Entry 6SL5 (electron microscopy, 2.84 A resolution); this record covers chains A and D of the 19 polymer chains in the assembly.

Chain A:
Molecule: Photosystem I P700 chlorophyll a apoprotein A1
Source organism: Dunaliella salina
Notes: EC 1.97.1.12
Reference sequence: D0FXV2 (D0FXV2_DUNSA); residue numbers follow UniProt; this construct covers 12-751
Sequence (740 residues; each row starts with the number of its first residue):
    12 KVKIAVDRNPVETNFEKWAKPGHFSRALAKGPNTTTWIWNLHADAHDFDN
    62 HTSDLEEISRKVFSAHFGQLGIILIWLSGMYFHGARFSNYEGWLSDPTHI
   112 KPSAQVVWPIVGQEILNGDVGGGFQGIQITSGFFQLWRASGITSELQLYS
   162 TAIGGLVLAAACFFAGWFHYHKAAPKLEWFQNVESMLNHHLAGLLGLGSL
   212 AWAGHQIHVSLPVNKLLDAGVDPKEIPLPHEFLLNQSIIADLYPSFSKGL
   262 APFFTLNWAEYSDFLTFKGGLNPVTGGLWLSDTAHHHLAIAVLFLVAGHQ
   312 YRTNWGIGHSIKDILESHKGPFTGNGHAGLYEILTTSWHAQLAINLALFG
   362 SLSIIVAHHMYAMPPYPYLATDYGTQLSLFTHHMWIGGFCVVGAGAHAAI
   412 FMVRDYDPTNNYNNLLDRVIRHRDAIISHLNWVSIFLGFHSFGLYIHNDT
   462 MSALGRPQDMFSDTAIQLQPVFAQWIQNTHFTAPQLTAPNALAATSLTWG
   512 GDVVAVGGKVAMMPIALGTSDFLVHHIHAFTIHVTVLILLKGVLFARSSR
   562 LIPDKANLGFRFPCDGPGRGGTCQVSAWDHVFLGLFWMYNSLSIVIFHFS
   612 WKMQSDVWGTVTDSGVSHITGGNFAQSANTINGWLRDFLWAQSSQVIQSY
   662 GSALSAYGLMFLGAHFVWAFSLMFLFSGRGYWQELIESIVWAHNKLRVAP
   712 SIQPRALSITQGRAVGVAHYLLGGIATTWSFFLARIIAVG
Bound ions: chlorophyll a Mg near Thr498 (its only coordinating residue here); 4Fe-4S cluster Fe: Cys575, Cys584 (shared with 2 residues of chain B)
Residues lining bound ligands:
  - Tripalmitoylglycerol (4RF): His451, Phe472, Ile477, Gln478, Leu479, Gln480, Val482, Phe533, His537
  - beta-carotene (BCR), molecule 1: Ile84, Trp87, Leu208, Gly209
  - beta-carotene (BCR), molecule 2: Leu88, Thr162, Gly165, Gly166, Leu169, Leu208, Leu211, Ala212
  - beta-carotene (BCR), molecule 3: Leu211, Leu261, Phe264, Phe265, Leu299, Val303, Leu306, Val307, His310
  - beta-carotene (BCR), molecule 4: Phe264, Trp269, Val303
  - beta-carotene (BCR), molecule 5: Leu341, Ile344, Leu345, Ala351, Ile355, Ala409, Phe412
  - beta-carotene (BCR), molecule 6: Ala354, Ala358, Leu359, Ser362, Val402, Ala405, Gly406, Ala409, Val547, Leu550, Val554
  - beta-carotene (BCR), molecule 7: Met671, Gly674, Ala675, Phe677, Val678, Leu733, Ile736, Ala737, Trp740
  - beta-carotene (BCR), molecule 8: Trp693, Ile697, Ile700
  - chlorophyll a isomer (CL0): Phe453, Tyr456, Ile538, Phe541, Thr542, Tyr600, Asn601, Ser604, Ile605, Phe608, Ile642, Trp645, Leu646, Leu650, Ser654, Ile658, Phe672, His676, Trp679, Gly735, Thr738, Thr739, Phe742
  - chlorophyll a (CLA), molecule 1: Val13, Lys14, Ile15, Trp190, Asn193, Ser196, His200, Thr314, Asn315, Trp316
  - chlorophyll a (CLA), molecule 2: Ile15, Val17, Phe74, Phe78, Ala172, Phe175, Ala176, Phe179, His180, Ala184, Trp190
  - chlorophyll a (CLA), molecule 3: Val22, Glu23, Thr24, Asn25, Phe26, Lys28, Trp29, His34, Glu68, Lys72, Ser75, Gly79, Ile83, Phe174, Gly177, Trp178, Tyr181, His182
  - chlorophyll a (CLA), molecule 4: Trp29, Pro32, Trp48, Ile49, Trp50, Leu52, His53
  - chlorophyll a (CLA), molecule 5: Trp29, Pro32, His34, Phe35, Leu52, His53, Ala56, His57, Phe59, His62, Ala76, Gly79, Gln80, Ile83
  - chlorophyll a (CLA), molecule 6: Thr46, Ile49, Trp50, Ile697, Ile700, Val701, His704, Val709, Pro711, Pro715, Arg716, Leu718
  - chlorophyll a (CLA), molecule 7: Trp50, Phe677, Val678, Phe681, Phe685, Leu718, Gln722, Ala725, Val726, Ala729, His730, Leu733
  - chlorophyll a (CLA), molecule 8: His53, Ala54, Ala56, His57, Asp58, His350, Leu353, Leu357, Phe400, Cys401, Val403, Gly404, Ala407, His408, Ile411, Arg415, Phe571, Arg572, Trp589, Val592, Leu596
  - chlorophyll a (CLA), molecule 9: His57, Phe59, Val73, Ala76, His77, Gln80, Leu81, Ile84, Leu85, Leu88, Trp349, His350, Gln352, Leu353, Asn356, Leu357, Phe360
  - chlorophyll a (CLA), molecule 10: His57, Gln80, Ile83, Ile84, Trp87, Phe360, Ile397, Phe400, Cys401
  - chlorophyll a (CLA), molecule 11: Ser70, His77, Leu188, Phe191, Gln192, Val194, Met197, Leu198, His201, Leu202, Leu205, Ile322, Leu326, Leu345, Thr346, Thr347, Ser348, Trp349, Gln352, Ile355, Asn356, Leu359, Phe360
  - chlorophyll a (CLA), molecule 12: Phe74, His77, Phe78, Leu81, Leu169, Trp190, Phe191, Asn193, Ser196, Met197, His200, His201, Gly204, Leu205
  - chlorophyll a (CLA), molecule 13: Ile83, Ile86, Gln116, Val117, Val118, Trp119, Ile121, Val122, Gln124, Leu127, Phe174, Ala667, Leu670
  - chlorophyll a (CLA), molecule 14: Ile86, Trp87, Ser89, Gly90, Met91, Phe93, His94, Phe98, Val117, Trp119, Leu167
  - chlorophyll a (CLA), molecule 15: Trp87, Met91, His94, Ala115, Gln116, Leu127, Ile138, Gln139, Ile140, Thr141, Ser142, Phe144, Ala667, Tyr668, Trp740, Leu744
  - chlorophyll a (CLA), molecule 16: Trp87, Met91, Thr141, Ser142, Phe144, Ser389, Leu390, Thr392, His393, Trp396, Ile397, Phe400, Met671, Ile736, Thr739, Trp740, Leu744
  - chlorophyll a (CLA), molecule 17: Trp87, Leu88, Ser142, Gly143, Phe144, Leu147, Leu206, Phe360, Leu363, Ser364, Val367, Met371, Tyr377, Leu390, His393, His394, Ile397
  - chlorophyll a (CLA), molecule 18: Tyr92, Ser151, Gly152, Ile153, Gln158, Ser161, Thr162, Gly209, Ala212, Trp213, Gly215, His216, His219, Val220, Pro240, His241, Leu244
  - chlorophyll a (CLA), molecule 19: Leu147, Ala150, Leu206, Gly209, Ser210, Trp213, Gln217, Leu289, Leu291, Thr294, His297, His298, Ile301, Phe305, Leu363, Ile366, Val367, His370, Met371, Pro376, Tyr377
  - chlorophyll a (CLA), molecule 20: Leu157, Gln158, Ser161, Leu239, His241, Leu244, Leu245
  - chlorophyll a (CLA), molecule 21: Val168, Ala172, Phe175
  - chlorophyll a (CLA), molecule 22: Leu198, Leu202, Leu206, Leu304, Phe305, Val307, Ala308, Gln311, Tyr312, Ile322, Ile325, Leu359, Leu427, Val430, Val554
  - chlorophyll a (CLA), molecule 23: Asn199, His200, Ala203, Gly204, Leu208, Leu306, His310, Tyr312, Thr314, Trp316, Ile318
  - chlorophyll a (CLA), molecule 24: Leu211, Ala212, Gly215, Ile218, His219, Leu244, Leu245, Gln247, Phe257, Gly260, Leu261, Tyr272, Phe275, Leu276, Leu299
  - chlorophyll a (CLA), molecule 25: Phe264, Trp269, Ala270, Tyr272, Ser273, Leu276, Thr277, Phe278, His296, Leu299, Ala300, Val303, Leu304, Val307, Asn501
  - chlorophyll a (CLA), molecule 26: Phe264, Phe265, Thr266, Leu267, Trp269
  - chlorophyll a (CLA), molecule 27: Thr277, Phe278, Lys279, Gly280, Leu289, Asp293, Thr294, His296, His297, Ala300, Ile301, Leu304, His370, Met374, Thr506
  - chlorophyll a (CLA), molecule 28: Phe278, Leu497, Thr498, Ala499, Pro500, Asn501, Ala502
  - chlorophyll a (CLA), molecule 29: Leu304, Leu359, Leu363, Ile366, His369, His370, Ala373, Met374, Thr506, Ser507, Thr509, Trp510
  - chlorophyll a (CLA), molecule 30: Val307, Ala308, His310, Gln311, Ile318, Gly319, His320
  - chlorophyll a (CLA), molecule 31: Gln311, His320, Asp324, Ile325, Ser328, His329
  - chlorophyll a (CLA), molecule 32: Ile325, Leu326, His329, Thr334, His338, Leu341, Leu345, Leu426, Leu427, Val430
  - chlorophyll a (CLA), molecule 33: His329, Lys330, Gly331, Pro332, Phe333
  - chlorophyll a (CLA), molecule 34: Phe333, Thr334, Leu426, Arg429, Val430, His433, Ile437, His440
  - chlorophyll a (CLA), molecule 35: Ile365, Ile366, His369, Met395, Val402, Ile543, Thr546, Val547, Leu550, Met599, Ser602, Leu603, Val606
  - chlorophyll a (CLA), molecule 36: His369, Tyr372, Phe483, Ala484, Ile487, Gln488, His491, Thr509, Trp510, Ile526, Leu528, His536, His539, Ile543, Val606, His609, Phe610, Lys613, Met614
  - chlorophyll a (CLA), molecule 37: Ala436, His440, Trp443
  - chlorophyll a (CLA), molecule 38: Ile437, Leu441, Val444, Ala540, Ile543, His544, Val547, Leu551
  - chlorophyll a (CLA), molecule 39: Ser439, Asn442, Trp443, Ile446
  - chlorophyll a (CLA), molecule 40: Asn442, Ser445, Ile446, Gly449, Phe450, Phe453, Phe541, Val545, Leu548, Ile549, Leu594, Phe597, Trp598
  - chlorophyll a (CLA), molecule 41: Trp443, Ile446, Phe447, Phe450, His451
  - chlorophyll a (CLA), molecule 42: Trp443, Val444, Phe447, Leu448, Gln480, Pro481, Val482, Phe483, Ala484, Phe533, His536, His537, Ala540, His544
  - chlorophyll a (CLA), molecule 43: Phe450, His451, Gly454, Leu455, Ile457, His458, Thr461, Met462, Arg467, Asp470, Phe472
  - chlorophyll a (CLA), molecule 44: Phe453, Ile457, Asp460, Phe541, Phe597, Trp598, Tyr600, Asn601, Ile642, Leu646, Trp679, Tyr731
  - chlorophyll a (CLA), molecule 45: Thr461, Ala464, Leu465
  - chlorophyll a (CLA), molecule 46: Trp486, Ile487, Thr490, His491, Ala494, Pro495, Thr498, Ala499, Thr506, Trp510
  - chlorophyll a (CLA), molecule 47: Leu646, Leu650, Trp651
  - chlorophyll a (CLA), molecule 48: Leu670, Leu673, Gly674, His676, Phe677, Trp679, Ala680
  - chlorophyll a (CLA), molecule 49: Phe677, Ala680, Phe681, Leu683, Met684, Phe687, Ser688, Tyr692, Trp693, Leu696
  - chlorophyll a (CLA), molecule 50: Ile700, Ala703, His704, Leu707, Val709
  - chlorophyll a (CLA), molecule 51: Trp702, Ala703, Lys706, Leu707
  - dodecyl-alpha-D-maltoside (LMU): Ser155, Glu156, Leu157, Tyr160, Ser161, Ile164, Gly165
  - octadecanal (OCD): Phe93, Arg97, Tyr160, Ile164, Leu167
  - phylloquinone (PQN): Trp50, Met684, Phe685, Ser688, Gly689, Arg690, Trp693, Ile697, Ala717, Leu718, Ser719, Gly723
  - phosphatidylethanolamine (PTY): Leu244, Leu245, Gln247
  - 4Fe-4S cluster (SF4): Pro574, Cys575, Gly577, Pro578, Cys584, Ile720, Arg724

Chain D:
Molecule: PsaD
Source organism: Dunaliella salina
Sequence (144 residues; numbered 69 to 211 plus 1 insertion-coded residue; the number before each row is that of its first residue):
    69 PWKQPELDPDTPSPIFGGSTGGLLRKAQVEEFYVITWESPKEQIFEMPTG
   119 GAAIMRKGPNLLKFARKEQCMALTTQLRSKFRQTPCFYRVYADGKVQYLH
   169 PKDGVYPEKVNAGRVGVNQNMRSIGKNVDPIK
  200A V
   201 VKFTGSAPFEI
Disordered / not traced: 200A

Interface between chain A and chain D:
Residue-residue contacts (29; chain A residue first):
  Pro419(A) - Ile112(D)
  Pro419(A) - Glu114(D)
  Pro419(A) - Ala120(D)
  Tyr423(A) - Ile83(D)
  Tyr423(A) - Ala120(D)
  Tyr423(A) - Ile122(D)  hydrophobic
  Asp428(A) - Gly119(D)
  Asp428(A) - Ala120(D)  hydrogen bond (side chain-backbone)
  Ile431(A) - Gly118(D)
  Ile431(A) - Gly119(D)
  Arg432(A) - Gly85(D)
  Arg432(A) - Gly86(D)
  Arg432(A) - Ser87(D)
  Arg432(A) - Thr88(D)  hydrogen bond (backbone-side chain)
  His433(A) - Thr88(D)
  Arg434(A) - Thr117(D)
  Asp435(A) - Thr88(D)
  Arg558(A) - Glu114(D)  salt bridge
  Arg561(A) - Thr88(D)
  Arg561(A) - Gly89(D)
  Arg561(A) - Leu92(D)
  Arg561(A) - Arg134(D)
  Arg561(A) - Gln137(D)
  Leu562(A) - Arg134(D)  hydrogen bond (backbone-side chain)
  Leu562(A) - Glu136(D)
  Pro564(A) - Glu136(D)
  Pro564(A) - Gln137(D)
  Asp565(A) - Glu136(D)
  Arg580(A) - Glu136(D)  salt bridge
Also at the interface, not in a pair above, chain A (18 interface residues in all): Thr420, Asn422, Ala436, Ser559
Also at the interface, not in a pair above, chain D (21 interface residues in all): Phe84, Gly90, Pro116, Ala140

Overview:
18 residues of chain A face 21 of chain D across their interface; the contacts include 3 hydrogen bonds and 2
salt bridges. Among the polar pairs are Arg558(A)-Glu114(D), Arg580(A)-Glu136(D) and Asp428(A)-Ala120(D).
Chain A is Photosystem I P700 chlorophyll a apoprotein A1 and chain D is PsaD, both from Dunaliella salina;
the structure, Dunaliella Photosystem I Supercomplex, was determined by electron microscopy together with 6YXR
from the same study.
